PDB entry 7PF4 | electron microscopy, 4.00 A resolution | chains O and I of the 10 polymer chains in the assembly

Chain O:
Name: Histone H3.2
Organism: Homo sapiens
UniProt: Q71DI3 (H32_HUMAN); residues 0-135 here correspond to UniProt positions 1-136 (UniProt number = residue number + 1)
Amino-acid sequence (136 residues; row label = number of the first residue in the row; numbering starts at 0):
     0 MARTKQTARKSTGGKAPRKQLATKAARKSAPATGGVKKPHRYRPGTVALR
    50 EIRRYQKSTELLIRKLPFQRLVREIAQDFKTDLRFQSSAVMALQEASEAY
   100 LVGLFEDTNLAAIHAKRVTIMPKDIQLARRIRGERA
Disordered / not traced: 0-36, 134-135
Sequence notes: engineered mutation Ala-110 (Cys111 in Q71DI3)
Curated features (UniProtKB/Swiss-Prot):
  - modified residue: Arg-2 (Asymmetric dimethylarginine), Thr-3 (Phosphothreonine), Lys-4 (Allysine), Gln-5 (5-glutamyl dopamine), Thr-6 (Phosphothreonine), Arg-8 (Citrulline), Lys-9 (N6,N6,N6-trimethyllysine), Ser-10 (ADP-ribosylserine), Thr-11 (Phosphothreonine), Lys-14 (N6-(2-hydroxyisobutyryl)lysine), Arg-17 (Asymmetric dimethylarginine), Lys-18 (N6-(2-hydroxyisobutyryl)lysine), Lys-23 (N6-(2-hydroxyisobutyryl)lysine), Arg-26 (Citrulline), Lys-27 (N6,N6,N6-trimethyllysine), Ser-28 (ADP-ribosylserine), Lys-36 (N6,N6,N6-trimethyllysine), Lys-37 (N6-methyllysine), Tyr-41 (Phosphotyrosine), Lys-56 (N6,N6,N6-trimethyllysine) and 8 more in UniProt
  - lipidation: Lys-18 (N6-decanoyllysine)

Chain I:
Molecule: 167-nt DNA strand
Organism: synthetic construct
Sequence (167 nucleotides; each row starts with the number of its first residue):
   385 CACTGGCCGCCTGGAGAATCCCGGTGCCGAGGCCGCTCAATTGGTCGTAG
   435 ACAGCTCTAGCACCGCTTAAACGCACGTACGCGCTGTCCCCCGCGTTTTA
   485 ACCGCCAAGGGGATTACTCCCTAGTCTCCAGGCACGTGTCAGATATATAC
   535 ATCCTGTCATGTAAGTA

Chain O / chain I interface:
Contacting residue pairs (22; chain O residue first):
  Arg-40(O) / DG477(I)  hydrogen bond to the base
  Arg-40(O) / DC478(I)  hydrogen bond to the sugar
  Tyr-41(O) / DA402(I)  sugar contact
  Tyr-41(O) / DG477(I)  sugar contact
  Tyr-41(O) / DC478(I)  hydrogen bond to the phosphate
  Pro-43(O) / DG477(I)  sugar contact
  Gly-44(O) / DC476(I)  phosphate contact
  Gly-44(O) / DG477(I)  hydrogen bond to the phosphate
  Val-46(O) / DG477(I)  hydrogen bond to the phosphate
  Val-46(O) / DC478(I)  phosphate contact
  Ala-47(O) / DG477(I)  hydrogen bond to the phosphate
  Glu-50(O) / DG477(I)  phosphate contact
  Lys-56(O) / DC404(I)  salt bridge to the phosphate
  Arg-63(O) / DA485(I)  hydrogen bond to the phosphate
  Arg-63(O) / DC486(I)  salt bridge to the phosphate
  Lys-64(O) / DC486(I)  phosphate contact
  Leu-65(O) / DA485(I)  phosphate contact
  Leu-65(O) / DC486(I)  phosphate contact
  Arg-69(O) / DA485(I)  salt bridge to the phosphate
  Arg-83(O) / DG494(I)  hydrogen bond to the sugar
  Arg-83(O) / DG495(I)  sugar contact
  Lys-115(O) / DC466(I)  salt bridge to the phosphate
Also at the interface, not in a pair above, chain O (19 interface residues in all): His-39, Arg-42, Thr-45, Arg-49, Pro-66
Also at the interface, not in a pair above, chain I (14 interface residues in all): DA401, DT403, DG467, DG479

In short:
Chain O and chain I form an interface of 19 and 14 residues respectively, with 8 hydrogen bonds and 4 salt
bridges. Among the polar pairs are Arg-40(O)/DG477(I), Arg-40(O)/DC478(I) and Arg-83(O)/DG494(I).
Chain O is Histone H3.2 (Homo sapiens) and chain I is a 167-nt DNA strand (synthetic construct); the
structure, Nucleosome 3 of the 4x187 nucleosome array containing H1, was determined by electron microscopy
together with 7PET, 7PEU, 7PEV, 7PEW, 7PEX, 7PEY and 16 further entries from the same study.
